PDB entry 6H3N | electron microscopy, 3.25 A resolution | chains B and C of the 3 polymer chains in the assembly

== Chain B (and C) ==
Name: VgrG1
Source organism: Pseudomonas aeruginosa PAO1
Notes: chain C of this document is another copy of the same molecule, construct and numbering; everything in this record applies to it too
UniProtKB: Q9I741 (Q9I741_PSEAE); residue numbers follow UniProt; this construct covers 1-643
Sequence (643 residues; numbered 1 to 643; the number before each row is that of its first residue):
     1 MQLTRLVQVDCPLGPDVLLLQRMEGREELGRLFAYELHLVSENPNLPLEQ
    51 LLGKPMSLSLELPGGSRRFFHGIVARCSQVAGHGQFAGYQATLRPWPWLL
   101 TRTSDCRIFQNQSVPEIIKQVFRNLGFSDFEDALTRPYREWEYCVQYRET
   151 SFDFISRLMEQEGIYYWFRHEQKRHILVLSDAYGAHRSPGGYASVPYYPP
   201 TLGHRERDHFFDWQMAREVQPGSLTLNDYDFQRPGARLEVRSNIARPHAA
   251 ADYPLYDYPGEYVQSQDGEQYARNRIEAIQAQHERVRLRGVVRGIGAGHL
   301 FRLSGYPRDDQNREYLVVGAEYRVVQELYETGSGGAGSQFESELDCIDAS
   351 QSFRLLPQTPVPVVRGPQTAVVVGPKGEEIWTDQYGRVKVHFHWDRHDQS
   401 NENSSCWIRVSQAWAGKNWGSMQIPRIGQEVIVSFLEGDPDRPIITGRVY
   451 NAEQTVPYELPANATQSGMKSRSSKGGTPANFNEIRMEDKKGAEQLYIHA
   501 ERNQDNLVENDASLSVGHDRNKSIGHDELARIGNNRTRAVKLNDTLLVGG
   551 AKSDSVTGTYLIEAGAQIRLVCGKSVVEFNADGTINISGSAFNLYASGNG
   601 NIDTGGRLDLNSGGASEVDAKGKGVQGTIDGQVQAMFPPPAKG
Not modelled in the structure: 1-4, 329-337, 641-643

== Interface between chain B and chain C ==
Residue-residue contacts (420; chain B residue first):
  W213(B) - Q79(C)
  Q214(B) - Q79(C)
  Q214(B) - V80(C)
  M215(B) - L48(C)  hydrophobic
  M215(B) - S78(C)  hydrogen bond (backbone-side chain)
  M215(B) - Q79(C)  hydrogen bond (backbone-backbone)
  A216(B) - C77(C)
  A216(B) - S78(C)
  R217(B) - E49(C)  salt bridge
  R217(B) - L52(C)
  R217(B) - R76(C)
  R217(B) - C77(C)  hydrogen bond (backbone-backbone)
  E218(B) - A75(C)
  E218(B) - R76(C)  salt bridge
  V219(B) - L52(C)  hydrophobic
  V219(B) - A75(C)  hydrogen bond (backbone-backbone)
  V219(B) - W98(C)  hydrophobic
  V219(B) - R102(C)
  P221(B) - R102(C)
  Y229(B) - T369(C)
  Y229(B) - H393(C)
  Y229(B) - E430(C)  hydrogen bond
  Y229(B) - N451(C)
  F231(B) - N451(C)
  F231(B) - A452(C)  hydrogen bond (backbone-backbone)
  Q232(B) - A452(C)
  P234(B) - N451(C)
  P234(B) - A452(C)
  P234(B) - E453(C)
  E239(B) - R396(C)
  P247(B) - E49(C)
  H248(B) - E49(C)
  A249(B) - K54(C)
  Y253(B) - L99(C)
  Y253(B) - R102(C)
  Y253(B) - F127(C)
  P254(B) - T103(C)  hydrogen bond (backbone-side chain)
  P254(B) - S104(C)  hydrogen bond (backbone-backbone)
  L255(B) - R102(C)
  L255(B) - T103(C)
  L255(B) - S104(C)
  Y256(B) - S104(C)  hydrogen bond (backbone-side chain)
  Y256(B) - D105(C)
  Y256(B) - C106(C)  hydrophobic
  Y256(B) - W394(C)  hydrogen bond (side chain-backbone)
  Y256(B) - R396(C)
  D257(B) - R148(C)  salt bridge
  Y258(B) - R148(C)  hydrogen bond (backbone-side chain)
  Y258(B) - H393(C)
  Y258(B) - W394(C)  hydrophobic
  R308(B) - P44(C)  hydrogen bond (side chain-backbone)
  R308(B) - N45(C)  hydrogen bond
  R308(B) - Q79(C)  hydrogen bond
  V363(B) - R365(C)
  V364(B) - R365(C)
  I380(B) - A464(C)
  I380(B) - T465(C)
  T382(B) - P461(C)
  D383(B) - L460(C)
  Q384(B) - V456(C)
  Q384(B) - L460(C)
  Y385(B) - A452(C)  hydrophobic
  G386(B) - L460(C)
  R409(B) - T369(C)
  R409(B) - E430(C)  salt bridge
  R409(B) - V449(C)
  R409(B) - Y450(C)  hydrogen bond (side chain-backbone)
  S411(B) - R448(C)
  Q412(B) - R448(C)  hydrogen bond (backbone-backbone)
  Q412(B) - Y450(C)
  A413(B) - Q423(C)
  A413(B) - R448(C)  hydrogen bond (backbone-side chain)
  W414(B) - Q423(C)
  W414(B) - I424(C)
  W414(B) - R426(C)
  W414(B) - Q429(C)  hydrogen bond
  W414(B) - R448(C)
  W414(B) - Y450(C)  hydrogen bond (backbone-side chain)
  W414(B) - M469(C)  hydrophobic
  A415(B) - Q429(C)  hydrogen bond (backbone-side chain)
  A415(B) - R448(C)
  A415(B) - V449(C)
  A415(B) - Y450(C)
  G416(B) - Q429(C)
  G416(B) - Y450(C)
  G416(B) - Q454(C)
  G416(B) - T455(C)
  K417(B) - E453(C)
  K417(B) - Q454(C)  hydrogen bond (backbone-side chain)
  K417(B) - R472(C)  hydrogen bond (backbone-side chain)
  N418(B) - T455(C)  hydrogen bond
  N418(B) - V456(C)
  N418(B) - P457(C)
  N418(B) - R472(C)
  W419(B) - R426(C)
  W419(B) - Q429(C)
  W419(B) - Y450(C)  hydrogen bond (backbone-side chain)
  W419(B) - T455(C)
  W419(B) - P457(C)
  W419(B) - K470(C)
  W419(B) - S471(C)
  W419(B) - R472(C)
  G420(B) - Y450(C)
  G420(B) - P457(C)
  G420(B) - G468(C)
  G420(B) - M469(C)
  G420(B) - K470(C)  hydrogen bond (backbone-backbone)
  S421(B) - Y450(C)  hydrogen bond (backbone-side chain)
  S421(B) - P457(C)
  S421(B) - G468(C)
  M422(B) - V456(C)  hydrophobic
  M422(B) - P457(C)
  M422(B) - Y458(C)  hydrophobic
  M422(B) - Q466(C)
  M422(B) - S467(C)
  M422(B) - G468(C)  hydrogen bond (backbone-backbone)
  I424(B) - L460(C)  hydrophobic
  I424(B) - A464(C)
  R426(B) - D489(C)  salt bridge
  S434(B) - P367(C)
  F435(B) - G366(C)
  F435(B) - P367(C)
  L436(B) - P367(C)
  E437(B) - Y147(C)  hydrogen bond
  E437(B) - V364(C)
  E437(B) - R365(C)  hydrogen bond (side chain-backbone)
  E437(B) - G366(C)
  E437(B) - P367(C)  hydrogen bond (backbone-backbone)
  E437(B) - Q368(C)  hydrogen bond
  G438(B) - R365(C)
  G438(B) - G366(C)
  I444(B) - I432(C)  hydrophobic
  S467(B) - W414(C)
  M469(B) - S467(C)
  M469(B) - M487(C)  hydrophobic
  S471(B) - D489(C)  hydrogen bond
  R472(B) - D489(C)
  S473(B) - D489(C)
  S473(B) - K491(C)
  S473(B) - E494(C)  hydrogen bond
  S474(B) - D489(C)  hydrogen bond (backbone-backbone)
  S474(B) - K490(C)
  S474(B) - K491(C)  hydrogen bond (backbone-backbone)
  K475(B) - K491(C)
  N483(B) - E488(C)  hydrogen bond (side chain-backbone)
  N483(B) - D489(C)
  I485(B) - M487(C)  hydrophobic
  I498(B) - L496(C)  hydrophobic
  R502(B) - G492(C)  hydrogen bond (side chain-backbone)
  R502(B) - E494(C)
  N503(B) - E494(C)  hydrogen bond (backbone-backbone)
  N503(B) - Q495(C)
  N503(B) - L496(C)  hydrogen bond (backbone-backbone)
  Q504(B) - L496(C)
  D505(B) - L496(C)  hydrogen bond (backbone-backbone)
  D505(B) - Y497(C)
  D505(B) - I498(C)  hydrogen bond (backbone-backbone)
  N506(B) - I498(C)
  N506(B) - Q504(C)  hydrogen bond
  L507(B) - Y497(C)
  L507(B) - I498(C)  hydrogen bond (backbone-backbone)
  L507(B) - H499(C)
  L507(B) - A500(C)  hydrogen bond (backbone-backbone)
  V508(B) - A500(C)
  V508(B) - R502(C)
  V508(B) - Q504(C)
  E509(B) - H499(C)  salt bridge
  E509(B) - A500(C)  hydrogen bond (backbone-backbone)
  E509(B) - E501(C)
  E509(B) - R502(C)
  N510(B) - R502(C)  hydrogen bond (backbone-backbone)
  N510(B) - N503(C)  hydrogen bond
  D511(B) - R502(C)
  D511(B) - N503(C)  hydrogen bond (backbone-side chain)
  D511(B) - Q504(C)  hydrogen bond (backbone-backbone)
  A512(B) - Q504(C)
  S513(B) - Q504(C)  hydrogen bond (backbone-backbone)
  S513(B) - D505(C)
  S513(B) - N506(C)  hydrogen bond (backbone-backbone)
  L514(B) - N506(C)
  S515(B) - N506(C)  hydrogen bond (backbone-backbone)
  S515(B) - L507(C)
  S515(B) - V508(C)  hydrogen bond (backbone-backbone)
  V516(B) - V508(C)
  V516(B) - N510(C)
  V516(B) - A512(C)  hydrophobic
  G517(B) - V508(C)  hydrogen bond (backbone-backbone)
  G517(B) - E509(C)
  G517(B) - N510(C)
  H518(B) - E509(C)
  H518(B) - N510(C)  hydrogen bond (backbone-backbone)
  H518(B) - D511(C)  salt bridge
  D519(B) - N510(C)
  D519(B) - D511(C)  hydrogen bond (backbone-side chain)
  D519(B) - A512(C)  hydrogen bond (backbone-backbone)
  R520(B) - A512(C)
  R520(B) - L514(C)
  N521(B) - A512(C)  hydrogen bond (backbone-backbone)
  N521(B) - S513(C)
  N521(B) - L514(C)  hydrogen bond (backbone-backbone)
  K522(B) - L514(C)
  S523(B) - L514(C)  hydrogen bond (backbone-backbone)
  S523(B) - S515(C)
  S523(B) - V516(C)  hydrogen bond (backbone-backbone)
  I524(B) - V516(C)
  I524(B) - H518(C)
  I524(B) - R520(C)
  G525(B) - V516(C)  hydrogen bond (backbone-backbone)
  G525(B) - G517(C)
  G525(B) - H518(C)
  H526(B) - H518(C)  hydrogen bond (backbone-backbone)
  H526(B) - D519(C)  salt bridge
  D527(B) - H518(C)
  D527(B) - D519(C)  hydrogen bond (backbone-side chain)
  D527(B) - R520(C)  hydrogen bond (backbone-backbone)
  E528(B) - R520(C)  salt bridge
  L529(B) - R520(C)  hydrogen bond (backbone-backbone)
  L529(B) - N521(C)
  L529(B) - K522(C)  hydrogen bond (backbone-backbone)
  A530(B) - K522(C)
  R531(B) - K522(C)  hydrogen bond (backbone-backbone)
  R531(B) - S523(C)
  R531(B) - I524(C)  hydrogen bond (backbone-backbone)
  R531(B) - M636(C)  hydrogen bond (side chain-backbone)
  R531(B) - F637(C)
  I532(B) - I524(C)
  I532(B) - H526(C)
  I532(B) - E528(C)
  I532(B) - F637(C)
  G533(B) - I524(C)  hydrogen bond (backbone-backbone)
  G533(B) - G525(C)
  G533(B) - H526(C)
  G533(B) - F637(C)
  N534(B) - H526(C)  hydrogen bond
  N534(B) - D527(C)
  N535(B) - H526(C)
  N535(B) - D527(C)  hydrogen bond (backbone-side chain)
  N535(B) - E528(C)  hydrogen bond (backbone-backbone)
  R536(B) - E528(C)  salt bridge
  T537(B) - E528(C)  hydrogen bond (backbone-backbone)
  T537(B) - L529(C)
  T537(B) - A530(C)  hydrogen bond (backbone-backbone)
  R538(B) - A530(C)
  R538(B) - R536(C)
  A539(B) - A530(C)  hydrogen bond (backbone-backbone)
  A539(B) - R531(C)
  A539(B) - I532(C)  hydrogen bond (backbone-backbone)
  V540(B) - I532(C)
  V540(B) - N534(C)
  K541(B) - I532(C)  hydrogen bond (backbone-backbone)
  K541(B) - G533(C)
  K541(B) - N534(C)
  L542(B) - N534(C)  hydrogen bond (backbone-backbone)
  L542(B) - N535(C)
  N543(B) - N535(C)  hydrogen bond (backbone-side chain)
  N543(B) - R536(C)  hydrogen bond (backbone-backbone)
  D544(B) - R536(C)
  T545(B) - R536(C)  hydrogen bond (backbone-backbone)
  T545(B) - T537(C)
  T545(B) - R538(C)  hydrogen bond (backbone-backbone)
  L546(B) - R538(C)
  L547(B) - R538(C)  hydrogen bond (backbone-backbone)
  L547(B) - A539(C)
  L547(B) - V540(C)  hydrogen bond (backbone-backbone)
  V548(B) - V540(C)
  V548(B) - L542(C)
  G549(B) - V540(C)  hydrogen bond (backbone-backbone)
  G549(B) - K541(C)
  G549(B) - L542(C)
  G550(B) - K541(C)
  G550(B) - L542(C)  hydrogen bond (backbone-backbone)
  G550(B) - N543(C)
  A551(B) - L542(C)
  A551(B) - N543(C)  hydrogen bond (backbone-side chain)
  A551(B) - D544(C)  hydrogen bond (backbone-backbone)
  K552(B) - D544(C)
  S553(B) - D544(C)  hydrogen bond (backbone-backbone)
  S553(B) - T545(C)
  S553(B) - L546(C)  hydrogen bond (backbone-backbone)
  D554(B) - L546(C)
  S555(B) - L546(C)  hydrogen bond (backbone-backbone)
  S555(B) - L547(C)
  S555(B) - V548(C)  hydrogen bond (backbone-backbone)
  S555(B) - I629(C)
  V556(B) - V548(C)
  V556(B) - G550(C)
  V556(B) - K552(C)
  V556(B) - I629(C)
  T557(B) - V548(C)  hydrogen bond (backbone-backbone)
  T557(B) - G549(C)  hydrogen bond (side chain-backbone)
  T557(B) - G550(C)  hydrogen bond (side chain-backbone)
  T557(B) - I629(C)
  T557(B) - D630(C)
  G558(B) - G550(C)  hydrogen bond (backbone-backbone)
  T559(B) - A551(C)
  T559(B) - K552(C)  hydrogen bond (backbone-backbone)
  Y560(B) - K552(C)  hydrogen bond
  Y560(B) - D554(C)  hydrogen bond
  L561(B) - K552(C)  hydrogen bond (backbone-backbone)
  L561(B) - S553(C)
  L561(B) - D554(C)  hydrogen bond (backbone-backbone)
  I562(B) - D554(C)
  I562(B) - Y560(C)  hydrophobic
  E563(B) - D554(C)  hydrogen bond (backbone-backbone)
  E563(B) - S555(C)
  E563(B) - V556(C)  hydrogen bond (backbone-backbone)
  A564(B) - V556(C)
  A564(B) - G558(C)
  G565(B) - V556(C)  hydrogen bond (backbone-backbone)
  G565(B) - T557(C)  hydrogen bond (backbone-backbone)
  G565(B) - G558(C)
  A566(B) - T557(C)
  A566(B) - G558(C)  hydrogen bond (backbone-backbone)
  Q567(B) - G558(C)  hydrogen bond (backbone-backbone)
  Q567(B) - T559(C)
  Q567(B) - Y560(C)  hydrogen bond (backbone-backbone)
  I568(B) - Y560(C)
  R569(B) - Y560(C)  hydrogen bond (backbone-backbone)
  R569(B) - L561(C)
  R569(B) - I562(C)  hydrogen bond (backbone-backbone)
  L570(B) - I562(C)
  V571(B) - I562(C)  hydrogen bond (backbone-backbone)
  V571(B) - E563(C)
  V571(B) - A564(C)  hydrogen bond (backbone-backbone)
  V571(B) - I568(C)
  C572(B) - A564(C)
  C572(B) - A566(C)  hydrogen bond (side chain-backbone)
  C572(B) - Q567(C)
  C572(B) - F579(C)
  C572(B) - N580(C)
  C572(B) - A581(C)  hydrogen bond (side chain-backbone)
  G573(B) - A581(C)
  K574(B) - A581(C)  hydrogen bond (backbone-backbone)
  K574(B) - D582(C)
  K574(B) - G583(C)
  S575(B) - F579(C)
  S575(B) - N580(C)
  S575(B) - G583(C)
  S575(B) - I585(C)
  V577(B) - F579(C)  hydrophobic
  I587(B) - I585(C)  hydrophobic
  S588(B) - I585(C)
  G589(B) - G583(C)
  G589(B) - I585(C)
  S590(B) - D582(C)  hydrogen bond (side chain-backbone)
  S590(B) - G583(C)  hydrogen bond (backbone-backbone)
  S590(B) - T584(C)
  A591(B) - G583(C)  hydrogen bond (backbone-backbone)
  A591(B) - T584(C)
  A591(B) - I585(C)  hydrogen bond (backbone-backbone)
  F592(B) - I585(C)
  N593(B) - I585(C)  hydrogen bond (backbone-backbone)
  N593(B) - N586(C)  hydrogen bond
  N593(B) - I587(C)  hydrogen bond (backbone-backbone)
  N593(B) - G614(C)
  N593(B) - A615(C)
  L594(B) - I587(C)
  L594(B) - F592(C)  hydrophobic
  L594(B) - A615(C)
  Y595(B) - I587(C)  hydrogen bond (backbone-backbone)
  Y595(B) - S588(C)
  Y595(B) - G589(C)  hydrogen bond (backbone-backbone)
  Y595(B) - A615(C)
  Y595(B) - S616(C)
  Y595(B) - E617(C)  hydrogen bond
  A596(B) - G589(C)
  A596(B) - S590(C)
  A596(B) - A591(C)  hydrophobic
  A596(B) - F592(C)  hydrophobic
  S597(B) - G589(C)  hydrogen bond (backbone-backbone)
  S597(B) - S590(C)  hydrogen bond (backbone-backbone)
  S597(B) - E617(C)  hydrogen bond
  G598(B) - S590(C)  hydrogen bond (backbone-backbone)
  N599(B) - A591(C)
  N599(B) - F592(C)  hydrogen bond (backbone-backbone)
  G600(B) - F592(C)
  N601(B) - F592(C)  hydrogen bond (backbone-backbone)
  N601(B) - N593(C)  hydrogen bond
  N601(B) - L594(C)  hydrogen bond (backbone-backbone)
  I602(B) - F592(C)  hydrophobic
  I602(B) - L594(C)
  D603(B) - L594(C)  hydrogen bond (backbone-backbone)
  D603(B) - Y595(C)
  D603(B) - A596(C)  hydrogen bond (backbone-backbone)
  T604(B) - A596(C)
  T604(B) - G598(C)
  T604(B) - G600(C)
  G605(B) - A596(C)  hydrogen bond (backbone-backbone)
  G605(B) - S597(C)
  G605(B) - G598(C)  hydrogen bond (backbone-backbone)
  G606(B) - G598(C)  hydrogen bond (backbone-backbone)
  G606(B) - N599(C)
  R607(B) - N599(C)  hydrogen bond (backbone-side chain)
  R607(B) - G600(C)  hydrogen bond (backbone-backbone)
  L608(B) - G600(C)
  D609(B) - G600(C)  hydrogen bond (backbone-backbone)
  D609(B) - N601(C)
  D609(B) - I602(C)  hydrogen bond (backbone-backbone)
  L610(B) - I602(C)
  L610(B) - L608(C)  hydrophobic
  N611(B) - I602(C)  hydrogen bond (backbone-backbone)
  N611(B) - D603(C)  hydrogen bond (backbone-side chain)
  N611(B) - T604(C)  hydrogen bond (side chain-backbone)
  N611(B) - L608(C)
  S612(B) - N601(C)
  S612(B) - D603(C)  hydrogen bond (backbone-side chain)
  G613(B) - D603(C)  hydrogen bond (backbone-side chain)
  G614(B) - N601(C)
  G614(B) - D603(C)  hydrogen bond (backbone-side chain)
  A615(B) - N601(C)
  A615(B) - D603(C)  hydrogen bond (backbone-side chain)
  K623(B) - E563(C)
  G624(B) - E563(C)  hydrogen bond (backbone-side chain)
  G624(B) - A564(C)
  I629(B) - A564(C)
  I629(B) - G565(C)
  M636(B) - A539(C)  hydrophobic
  F637(B) - A539(C)
  F637(B) - V540(C)
  F637(B) - K541(C)
Also at the interface, not in a pair above, chain B (186 interface residues in all): Q220, N227, R233, A250, P259, H283, V410, T446, G476, E484, H499, A500, E501, Q626, V633
Also at the interface, not in a pair above, chain C (185 interface residues in all): G53, V74, A81, P425, G447, I485, A493, V633, P638

== In short ==
186 residues of chain B and 185 residues of chain C are in contact; the contacts include 152 hydrogen bonds
and 10 salt bridges. Polar contacts include R217(B)-E49(C), E218(B)-R76(C) and D257(B)-R148(C).
Chain B and chain C are both VgrG1 (Pseudomonas aeruginosa PAO1); the structure, Structure of VgrG1 in the
Type VI secretion VgrG1-Tse6-EF-Tu complex embedded in lipid nanodiscs, was determined by electron microscopy,
deposited together with 6H3L.
